PDB entry 9DWD | electron microscopy, 3.13 A resolution | chains B and D of the 18 polymer chains in the assembly

# Chain B (and D)
Protein: Gag
Source organism: Human immunodeficiency virus type 1 (NEW YORK-5 ISOLATE)
Notes: fragment: CA-SP1 domains; chain D of this document is another copy of the same molecule, construct and numbering; everything in this record applies to it too
UniProtKB: P04591 (GAG_HV1H2); residues 9-240 here correspond to UniProt positions 141-372 (UniProt number = residue number + 132)
Amino-acid sequence (232 residues; numbered 9 to 240; the number before each row is that of its first residue):
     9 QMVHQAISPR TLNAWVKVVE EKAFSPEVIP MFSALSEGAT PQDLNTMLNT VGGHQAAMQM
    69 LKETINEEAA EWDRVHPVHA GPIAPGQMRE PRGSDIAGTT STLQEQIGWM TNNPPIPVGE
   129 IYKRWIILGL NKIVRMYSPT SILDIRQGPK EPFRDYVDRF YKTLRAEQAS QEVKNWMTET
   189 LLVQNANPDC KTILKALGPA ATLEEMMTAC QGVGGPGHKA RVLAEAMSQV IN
Not modelled in the structure: 9-10, 240
Construct notes: engineered mutation Ile239 (Thr371 in P04591)
Small-molecule neighbours:
  - Lenacapavir (QNG), molecule 1: Ile15, Ser16, Pro17, Arg18, Leu20, Asn21
  - Lenacapavir (QNG), molecule 2: Gln50, Asn53, Thr54, Leu56, Asn57, Gln63, Met66, Gln67, Leu69, Lys70, Ile73, Asn74, Ala105, Thr107, Tyr130
Curated features (UniProtKB/Swiss-Prot):
  - region: Asn57 to Gln95 (Interaction with host PPIA/CYPA and NUP153), Pro85 to Pro93 (PPIA/CYPA-binding loop)
  - site: Leu231, Ala232 (Cleavage)
  - modified residue: Ser16 (Phosphoserine)

# Chain B / chain D interface
Contacting residue pairs (30):
  His12(B) - Trp80(D)
  His12(B) - His84(D)
  His12(B) - Pro125(D)
  His12(B) - Ile129(D)
  Gln13(B) - Pro125(D)
  Gln13(B) - Glu128(D)
  Gln13(B) - Arg132(D)  hydrogen bond (backbone-side chain)
  Ala14(B) - Arg132(D)  hydrogen bond (backbone-side chain)
  Ile15(B) - Arg132(D)
  Ser16(B) - Glu76(D)  hydrogen bond
  Arg18(B) - Glu75(D)  salt bridge
  Arg18(B) - Glu76(D)
  Arg18(B) - Leu136(D)
  Thr19(B) - Leu136(D)
  Ala22(B) - Leu136(D)  hydrophobic
  Lys25(B) - Arg143(D)
  Val26(B) - Asn139(D)
  Glu29(B) - Arg143(D)  salt bridge
  Glu35(B) - Pro34(D)
  Pro38(B) - Pro38(D)  hydrophobic
  Met39(B) - Ile37(D)  hydrophobic
  Met39(B) - Asn139(D)
  Ala42(B) - Ser41(D)
  Ala42(B) - Arg132(D)
  Ala42(B) - Ile135(D)  hydrophobic
  Leu43(B) - Leu136(D)  hydrophobic
  Glu45(B) - Glu45(D)
  Glu45(B) - Lys131(D)  salt bridge
  Glu45(B) - Arg132(D)  hydrogen bond (backbone-side chain)
  Asn121(B) - Asn121(D)
Other interface residues (no listed pair), chain D (22 interface residues in all): Pro123, Ile124, Val142

# In short
18 residues of chain B face 22 of chain D across their interface; the contacts include 4 hydrogen bonds and 3
salt bridges. Polar contacts include Arg18(B)-Glu75(D), Glu29(B)-Arg143(D) and Glu45(B)-Lys131(D). Chain B
binds Lenacapavir.
Chain B and chain D are both Gag (Human immunodeficiency virus type 1 (NEW YORK-5 ISOLATE)); the structure,
Gag CA-SP1 immature lattice bound with Lenacapavir from enveloped virus like particles (T8I), was determined
by electron microscopy, deposited together with 9CWV, 9D6C, 9D6D, 9D6E and 9D88.
